PDB entry 3J47 | electron microscopy, 7.40 A resolution (low resolution: residue-level contacts below are approximate; hydrogen-bond / salt-bridge calls are withheld) | chains V and U of the 8 polymer chains in the assembly

# Chain V
Name: 26S proteasome regulatory subunit RPN11
Organism: Saccharomyces cerevisiae
Notes: fragment: last three C-terminal helices
UniProtKB: P43588 (RPN11_YEAST); residues 230-298 here = UniProt positions 230-298
Amino-acid sequence (69 residues; numbered 230 to 298; the number before each row is that of its first residue):
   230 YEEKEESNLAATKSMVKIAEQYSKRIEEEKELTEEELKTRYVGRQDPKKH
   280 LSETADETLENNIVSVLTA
Unresolved in the structure: 270-275
Swiss-Prot annotation at these positions:
  - natural variant: A239 (A239T: In strain: NRRL Y-53), T262 (T262S: In strain: NRRL Y-53), L280 to S281 (sequence variant, change not given here; In strain: NRRL Y-53)

# Chain U
Name: 26S proteasome regulatory subunit RPN8
Organism: Saccharomyces cerevisiae
Notes: fragment: last three C-terminal helices
UniProtKB: Q08723 (RPN8_YEAST); residue numbers follow UniProt; this construct covers 188-308
Amino-acid sequence (121 residues; each row starts with the number of its first residue):
   188 IRLTNQLKSLKGLQSKLKDVVEYLDKVINKELPINHTILGKLQDVFNLLP
   238 NLGTPDDDEIDVENHDRINISNNLQKALTVKTNDELMVIYISNLVRSIIA
   288 FDDLIENKIQNKKIQEQRVKD
Unresolved in the structure: 216-222, 236-258

# Chain V / chain U interface
Contacting residue pairs - 48 pairs, chain V then chain U:
  Y230(V) - K195(U)
  Y230(V) - S196(U)
  Y230(V) - K198(U)
  Y230(V) - G199(U)
  E231(V) - K195(U)
  K233(V) - R189(U)
  K233(V) - L190(U)
  K233(V) - T191(U)
  K233(V) - N192(U)
  K233(V) - Q193(U)
  K233(V) - L194(U)
  K233(V) - K195(U)
  K233(V) - S196(U)
  S236(V) - N192(U)
  M244(V) - E272(U)
  Y251(V) - V275(U)
  Y251(V) - S279(U)
  R254(V) - R283(U)
  E258(V) - V282(U)
  E258(V) - I286(U)
  L261(V) - I286(U)
  L261(V) - D290(U)
  E265(V) - D289(U)
  E265(V) - D290(U)
  E265(V) - E293(U)
  T268(V) - E293(U)
  K277(V) - E293(U)
  K277(V) - Q297(U)
  S281(V) - D290(U)
  A284(V) - I286(U)
  T287(V) - R283(U)
  L288(V) - N280(U)
  L288(V) - R283(U)
  L288(V) - S284(U)
  E289(V) - R283(U)
  N290(V) - R283(U)
  N291(V) - I276(U)
  N291(V) - S279(U)
  N291(V) - N280(U)
  N291(V) - R283(U)
  I292(V) - N280(U)
  I292(V) - R283(U)
  V293(V) - R189(U)
  S294(V) - I276(U)
  V295(V) - I276(U)
  V295(V) - N280(U)
  L296(V) - R189(U)
  T297(V) - R189(U)
Also at the interface, not in a pair above, chain V (31 interface residues in all): E232, R269, L280, D285, E286, A298
Also at the interface, not in a pair above, chain U (28 interface residues in all): L273, Y277, I278, A287, N294

# Summary
31 residues of chain V and 28 residues of chain U are in contact.
Chain V is 26S proteasome regulatory subunit RPN11 and chain U is 26S proteasome regulatory subunit RPN8, both
from Saccharomyces cerevisiae; the structure, Formation of an intricate helical bundle dictates the assembly
of the 26S proteasome lid, was determined by electron microscopy.
